PDB entry 5COT | X-ray diffraction, 1.69 A resolution | chain A

Chain A:
Name: Naegleria gruberi RNA ligase
Organism: Naegleria gruberi
UniProt: D2W2Z5 (D2W2Z5_NAEGR); residue numbers follow UniProt; this construct covers 1-339
Amino-acid sequence (340 residues; row label = number of the first residue in the row; numbering starts at 0):
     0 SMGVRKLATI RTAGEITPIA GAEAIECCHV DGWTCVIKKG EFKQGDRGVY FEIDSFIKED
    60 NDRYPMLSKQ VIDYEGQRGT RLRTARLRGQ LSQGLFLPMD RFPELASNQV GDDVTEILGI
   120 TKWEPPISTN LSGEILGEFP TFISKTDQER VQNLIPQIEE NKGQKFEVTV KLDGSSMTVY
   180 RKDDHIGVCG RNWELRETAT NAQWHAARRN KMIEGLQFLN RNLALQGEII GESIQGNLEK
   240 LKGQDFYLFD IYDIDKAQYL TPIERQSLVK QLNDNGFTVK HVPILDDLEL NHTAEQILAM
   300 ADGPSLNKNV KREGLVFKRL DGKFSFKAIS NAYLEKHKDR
Sequence notes: expression tag (0)
Glycans and other covalent adducts: adenosine monophosphate (AMP) linked to Lys-170
Small-molecule neighbours: adenosine monophosphate (AMP): Thr-145, Asp-146, Gln-147, Thr-168, Val-169, Leu-171, Ser-175, Glu-227, Phe-248, Val-281, Glu-312, Val-315, Lys-317, Lys-326, Ile-328
From the paper describing this entry:
  - binding site for adenosine monophosphate: Thr-145, Thr-168, Val-169, Lys-170, Leu-171, Glu-227, Phe-248, Val-315, Lys-317, Lys-326
  - catalytic residues: Lys-170
  - specificity-determining residues: Thr-168, Lys-317
  - unknown atom or ion coordination through a water molecule: Lys-170, Asp-172, Glu-227, Glu-312
  - catalytic residues: Lys-326 (proposed by the authors, not directly observed)

In short:
Adenosine monophosphate is covalently linked to Lys-170. The paper reports catalytic residues Lys-170 and
Lys-326; a binding site for adenosine monophosphate at Thr-145, Thr-168 and Val-169 among others.
Chain A is Naegleria gruberi RNA ligase (Naegleria gruberi); the structure, Structure and mechanism of a
eukaryal nick-sealing RNA ligase, was determined by X-ray diffraction, deposited together with 5COU and 5COV.
